PDB entry 8W22 | electron microscopy, 4.00 A resolution | chains B and C of the 3 polymer chains in the assembly

# Chain B
Molecule: Secreted protein
Source organism: Streptomyces coelicolor A3(2)
Reference sequence: Q9ACV3 (Q9ACV3_STRCO); residues 1-166 here = UniProt positions 1-166
Chain sequence (166 residues; each row starts with the number of its first residue):
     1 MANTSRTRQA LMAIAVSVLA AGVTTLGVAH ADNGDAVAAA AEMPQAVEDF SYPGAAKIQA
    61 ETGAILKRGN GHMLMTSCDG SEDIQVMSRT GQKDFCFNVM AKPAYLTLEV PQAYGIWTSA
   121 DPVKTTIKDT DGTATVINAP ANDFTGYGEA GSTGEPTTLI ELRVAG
Not modelled in the structure: 1-41
Disulfide bonds: C78-C96

# Chain C
Molecule: Secreted esterase
Source organism: Streptomyces coelicolor A3(2)
Reference sequence: Q9ACV4 (Q9ACV4_STRCO); residue numbers follow UniProt; this construct covers 1-505
Chain sequence (515 residues; row label = number of the first residue in the row):
     1 MFRMPRPIRA TALSAAVLAG ALASTPAQAT VGDPTTDAKL DFTARLTIGT DYRSCSGALV
    61 DTQWVLTAAS CFADDPNQPD TVAAGKPAQL TRATVGRADS NIANGYVREV VELVPHPERD
   121 MVLARLDKAI PDIAPVRLAS DAPTAGTPLT AVGFGRTKDE WVPIQRHQGA FTVTSVTAGA
   181 VNVTGQGGDA ICAGDTGGPL LQDKNGTLHL VGVNNRSMQG GCYGSETTST DAIAAMSDAD
   241 FVTQTVNRDL GTGNLSDLVA SADFNSDGRT DVAAVLEDGS LHAFYAKPDG TLEYGRELWN
   301 DNTWSPMVQI IGGDFNSDGN GDIAAVRSDG TLNLYTGTAT GILNKSKPMW HDTSWKTIKQ
   361 VTRFKFNGRD GLVAQWGDGN LYGYYTGTDG TLTGTKVKMW PDATWGKTRL TGTADINADG
   421 RDDLTAVRDD GSLNWYAGNT KGGLDAARKL WPDNTWTPMK RIIGGDFNGD NKGDIAAVGG
   481 QSTLLLYTGT GTGTLNKGIA MRPASGSHHH HHHHH
Not modelled in the structure: 1-29, 288-291, 298-306, 324-331, 352-355, 370, 386-394, 406-407, 418-422, 438-446, 465-472, 476, 488-497, 505-515
Disulfide bonds: C55-C71, C192-C222
Construct notes: expression tag (506-515)

# Chain B / chain C interface
Contacting residue pairs (34; chain B residue first):
  M43(B) with R216(C); S217(C)
  P44(B) with R216(C); S217(C), hydrogen bond (backbone-backbone)
  Q45(B) with N215(C); Q219(C)
  A46(B) with C192(C); A193(C); G194(C), hydrogen bond (backbone-backbone); D195(C), hydrogen bond (backbone-backbone); T196(C), hydrogen bond (backbone-backbone); N215(C), hydrogen bond (backbone-backbone); Q219(C)
  E48(B) with R53(C); S54(C), hydrogen bond (backbone-backbone)
  F50(B) with D51(C); R53(C); S54(C); W161(C)
  S51(B) with R156(C); W161(C)
  Y52(B) with W161(C), hydrophobic; Y223(C), hydrogen bond
  P53(B) with R156(C); W161(C); Y223(C); G224(C)
  G54(B) with G224(C), hydrogen bond (backbone-backbone)
  G71(B) with W161(C); V162(C)
  M73(B) with W161(C)
  L74(B) with W161(C), hydrophobic; Y223(C), hydrophobic
  M75(B) with Y223(C)
Also at the interface, not in a pair above, chain B (21 interface residues in all): V47, D49, R68, G69, H72, Y105, L106
Also at the interface, not in a pair above, chain C (21 interface residues in all): Y52, P76, D159, M218

# Summary
Chain B and chain C each contribute 21 residues to their interface, with 8 hydrogen bonds. Among the polar
pairs are Y52(B)-Y223(C), P44(B)-S217(C) and A46(B)-G194(C).
Chain B is Secreted protein and chain C is Secreted esterase, both from Streptomyces coelicolor A3(2); the
structure, Umb1 umbrella toxin particle (local refinement of UmbB1 bound ALF of UmbC1 and UmbA1), was
determined by electron microscopy together with 8W20 from the same study.
